PDB entry 5VIE | X-ray diffraction, 2.60 A resolution | chains C and D of the 4 polymer chains in the assembly

# Chain C
Molecule: UDP-N-acetylglucosamine--peptide N-acetylglucosaminyltransferase 110 kDa subunit
Source organism: Homo sapiens
Notes: EC 2.4.1.255
Reference sequence: O15294 (OGT1_HUMAN); residues 313-1031 here correspond to UniProt positions 323-1041 (UniProt number = residue number + 10)
Chain sequence (723 residues; each row starts with the number of its first residue):
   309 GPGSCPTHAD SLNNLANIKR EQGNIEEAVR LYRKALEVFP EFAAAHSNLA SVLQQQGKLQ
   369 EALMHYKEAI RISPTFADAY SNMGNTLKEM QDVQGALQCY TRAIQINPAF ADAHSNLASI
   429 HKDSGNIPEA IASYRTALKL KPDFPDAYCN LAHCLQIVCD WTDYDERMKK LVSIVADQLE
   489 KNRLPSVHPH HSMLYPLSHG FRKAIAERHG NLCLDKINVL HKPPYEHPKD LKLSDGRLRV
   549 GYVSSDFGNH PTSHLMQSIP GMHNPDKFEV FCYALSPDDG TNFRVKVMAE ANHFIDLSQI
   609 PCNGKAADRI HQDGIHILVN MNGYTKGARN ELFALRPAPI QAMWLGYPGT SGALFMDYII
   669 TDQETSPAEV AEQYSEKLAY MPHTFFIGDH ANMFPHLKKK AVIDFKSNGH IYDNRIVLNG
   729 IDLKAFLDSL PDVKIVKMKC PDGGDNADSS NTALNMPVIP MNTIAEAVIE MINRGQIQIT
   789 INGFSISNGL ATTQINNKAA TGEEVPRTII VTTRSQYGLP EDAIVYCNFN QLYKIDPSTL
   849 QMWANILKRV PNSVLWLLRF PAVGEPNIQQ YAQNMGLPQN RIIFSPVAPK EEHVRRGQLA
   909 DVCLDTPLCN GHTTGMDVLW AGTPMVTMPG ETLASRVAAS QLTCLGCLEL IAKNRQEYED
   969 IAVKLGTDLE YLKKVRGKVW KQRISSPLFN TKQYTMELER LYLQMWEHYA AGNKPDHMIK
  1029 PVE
Disordered / not traced: 309-333, 489-491, 714-718, 745-762, 1020, 1028-1031
Sequence notes: expression tag (309-312)
Covalently attached groups: 2-{[(2E)-but-2-enoyl]amino}-2-deoxy-beta-D-glucopyranose (9CD) linked to Cys917
Ligand contacts:
  - 9CD (2-{[(2E)-but-2-enoyl]amino}-2-deoxy-beta-D-glucopyranose): His498, Met501, His558, Pro559, Thr560, Leu563, Leu653, Gly654, Pro656, Phe694, Tyr841, Lys842, His920, Thr921, Ala942
  - UDP (uridine-5'-diphosphate): Pro559, His562, Phe837, Asn838, Gln839, Lys842, Leu866, Phe868, Val895, Ala896, Pro897, Lys898, His901, Arg904, Asn918, Gly919, His920, Thr921, Thr922, Asp925
Reported in the primary citation:
  - binding site for 9CD: Cys917
  - mutagenesis - D554N: decreased catalytic activity on NUP62
  - mutagenesis - D554N: unchanged binding to NUP62
  - catalytic residues: Asp554
  - mutagenesis - N321A/N322A: decreased binding to NUP62
  - mutagenesis - N321A/N322A: abolished catalytic activity on OGA-D175N

# Chain D
Molecule: CKII
Chain sequence (14 residues; numbered 13 to 26; the number before each row is that of its first residue):
    13 YPGGSTPVSS ANMM
Disordered / not traced: 25-26
Ligand contacts: UDP (uridine-5'-diphosphate): Thr18, Pro19, Val20, Ser21

# How chain C and chain D interact
Pairs across the interface (24):
  His496(C) - Ala23(D)
  His496(C) - Asn24(D)  hydrogen bond
  His498(C) - Ser22(D)
  His498(C) - Ala23(D)  hydrogen bond (side chain-backbone)
  His499(C) - Ala23(D)
  Asn557(C) - Pro19(D)
  His558(C) - Pro19(D)
  His558(C) - Val20(D)  hydrogen bond (side chain-backbone)
  Pro559(C) - Pro19(D)
  Tyr632(C) - Ala23(D)
  Tyr632(C) - Asn24(D)
  Thr633(C) - Ser22(D)
  Thr633(C) - Asn24(D)
  Lys634(C) - Ser22(D)  hydrogen bond (backbone-backbone)
  Lys634(C) - Ala23(D)
  Lys634(C) - Asn24(D)
  Thr801(C) - Tyr13(D)
  Gln839(C) - Val20(D)
  Phe868(C) - Val20(D)  hydrophobic
  Val895(C) - Tyr13(D)
  Val895(C) - Pro14(D)
  Val895(C) - Thr18(D)
  Ala896(C) - Tyr13(D)
  Pro897(C) - Tyr13(D)  hydrophobic
Also at the interface, not in a pair above, chain C (19 interface residues in all): His562, Ala636, Gly654, Pro894
Also at the interface, not in a pair above, chain D (9 interface residues in all): Ser21

# Overview
The interface between chain C and chain D involves 19 residues on one side and 9 on the other, with 4 hydrogen
bonds. Polar contacts include His496(C)-Asn24(D), His498(C)-Ala23(D) and His558(C)-Val20(D). UDP is bound
between chain C and chain D. From the paper: the catalytic residue Asp554(C); D554N of chain C reduces
catalytic activity on NUP62.
Chain C is UDP-N-acetylglucosamine--peptide N-acetylglucosaminyltransferase 110 kDa subunit (Homo sapiens) and
chain D is CKII; the structure, Electrophilic probes for deciphering substrate recognition by O-GlcNAc
transferase, was determined by X-ray diffraction (same publication as 5VIF).
